7D09 - chains B and E of the 12 polymer chains in the assembly; structure by electron microscopy, 3.60 A resolution.

Chain B (and E):
Name: ABC transporter ATP-binding protein
Source organism: Acinetobacter baumannii
Notes: chain E of this document is another copy of the same molecule, construct and numbering; everything in this record applies to it too
UniProtKB: A0A086HZU3 (A0A086HZU3_ACIBA); residues 2-273 here correspond to UniProt positions 1-272 (UniProt number = residue number - 1)
Amino-acid sequence (273 residues; numbered 1 to 273; the number before each row is that of its first residue):
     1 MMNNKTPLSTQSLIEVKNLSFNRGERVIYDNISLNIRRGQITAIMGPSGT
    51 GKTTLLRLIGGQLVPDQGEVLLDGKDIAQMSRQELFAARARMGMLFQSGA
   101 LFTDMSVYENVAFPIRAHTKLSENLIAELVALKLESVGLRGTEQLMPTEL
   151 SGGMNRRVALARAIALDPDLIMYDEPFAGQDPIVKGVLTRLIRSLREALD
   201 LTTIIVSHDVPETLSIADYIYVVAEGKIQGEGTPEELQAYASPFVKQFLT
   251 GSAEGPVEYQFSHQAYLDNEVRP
Disordered / not traced: 1-9, 273
Construct notes: initiating methionine (1)
Ligand contacts: ATP (adenosine-5'-triphosphate): Arg-23, Arg-26, Ile-28, Ser-48, Gly-49, Thr-50, Gly-51, Lys-52, Thr-53, Thr-54, Gln-97, Asp-174, Glu-175
Reported in the primary citation:
  - binding site for ATP: Arg-23, Arg-26, Lys-52, Thr-53, Thr-54, Glu-175

Interface between chain B and chain E:
Contacting residue pairs (61; chain B residue first):
  Gly-46(B) with Asp-181(E)
  Pro-47(B) with Asp-181(E)
  Ser-48(B) with Asp-181(E), hydrogen bond (backbone-side chain)
  Ala-127(B) with Val-271(E)
  Glu-128(B) with Tyr-266(E); Val-271(E)
  Ala-131(B) with Tyr-266(E), hydrogen bond (backbone-side chain); Val-271(E), hydrophobic
  Leu-132(B) with Tyr-266(E)
  Ser-136(B) with Tyr-259(E)
  Val-137(B) with Tyr-259(E), hydrogen bond (backbone-side chain)
  Gly-138(B) with Tyr-259(E); Gln-260(E); Phe-261(E), hydrogen bond (backbone-backbone)
  Leu-139(B) with Phe-261(E), hydrophobic
  Arg-140(B) with Gln-264(E); Tyr-266(E), hydrogen bond (side chain-backbone); Asn-269(E)
  Gly-141(B) with Phe-261(E)
  Thr-142(B) with Phe-261(E)
  Arg-157(B) with Tyr-259(E), hydrogen bond (side chain-backbone)
  Gly-179(B) with His-208(E)
  Gln-180(B) with His-208(E)
  Asp-181(B) with Gly-46(E); Pro-47(E); Ser-48(E), hydrogen bond (side chain-backbone); His-208(E)
  Pro-182(B) with Val-210(E), hydrophobic; Phe-248(E); Gly-251(E)
  Ile-183(B) with Phe-248(E), hydrophobic; Val-257(E), hydrophobic
  Gly-186(B) with Gly-251(E)
  Val-187(B) with Tyr-259(E), hydrophobic
  Arg-190(B) with Gly-251(E), hydrogen bond (side chain-backbone); Ala-253(E)
  Leu-191(B) with Tyr-259(E)
  His-208(B) with Gly-179(E); Gln-180(E); Pro-182(E)
  Phe-248(B) with Pro-182(E); Ile-183(E), hydrophobic
  Gly-251(B) with Pro-182(E); Arg-190(E), hydrogen bond (backbone-side chain)
  Ala-253(B) with Arg-190(E)
  Val-257(B) with Ile-183(E), hydrophobic
  Tyr-259(B) with Val-137(E), hydrogen bond (side chain-backbone); Arg-157(E); Val-187(E), hydrophobic; Leu-191(E)
  Phe-261(B) with Gly-138(E), hydrogen bond (backbone-backbone); Leu-139(E), hydrophobic; Gly-141(E)
  Gln-264(B) with Arg-140(E)
  Tyr-266(B) with Ala-131(E), hydrogen bond (side chain-backbone); Leu-132(E); Arg-140(E), hydrogen bond (backbone-side chain)
  Asn-269(B) with Arg-140(E)
  Val-271(B) with Ala-127(E); Glu-128(E); Ala-131(E), hydrophobic
Also at the interface, not in a pair above, chain B (43 interface residues in all): Glu-143, Met-154, Lys-185, Asp-209, Val-210, Gln-247, Ser-252, Gln-260
Also at the interface, not in a pair above, chain E (47 interface residues in all): Ser-136, Thr-142, Glu-143, Met-154, Lys-185, Gly-186, Asp-209, Phe-244, Gln-247, Ser-252, Ser-262, Ala-265, Leu-267

In short:
Chain B and chain E form an interface of 43 and 47 residues respectively; the contacts include 13 hydrogen
bonds. Polar pairs include Ser-48(B)/Asp-181(E), Ala-131(B)/Tyr-266(E) and Val-137(B)/Tyr-259(E). Bound to
chain B: ATP. From the paper: a binding site for ATP at Arg-23(B), Arg-26(B) and Lys-52(B) among others.
Chain B and chain E are both ABC transporter ATP-binding protein (Acinetobacter baumannii); the structure,
Acinetobacter MlaFEDB complex in ATP-bound Vtrans2 conformation, was determined by electron microscopy (same
publication as 7D06, 7D08 and 7D0A).
